7DLV - chains A and E of the 6 polymer chains in the assembly; structure by X-ray diffraction, 2.52 A resolution.

# Chain A
Protein: shrimp dUTPase
Source organism: Penaeus vannamei
Sequence (149 residues; row label = number of the first residue in the row):
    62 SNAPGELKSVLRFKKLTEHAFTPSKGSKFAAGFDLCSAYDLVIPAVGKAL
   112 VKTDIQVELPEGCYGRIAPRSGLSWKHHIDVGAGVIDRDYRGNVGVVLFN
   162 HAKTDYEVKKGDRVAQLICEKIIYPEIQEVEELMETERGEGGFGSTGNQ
Not modelled in the structure: 62-68, 200-210
Bound ions: Ca2+: Asp141 (shared with 1 residue of chain B; 1 residue of chain C)

# Chain E
Protein: Orf20
Source organism: Staphylococcus aureus
UniProt: Q9F0J8 (Q9F0J8_STAAU); residue numbers follow UniProt; this construct covers 1-155
Sequence (157 residues; row label = number of the first residue in the row; numbers below 1 keep their minus sign (Gly-1 is residue -1)):
    -1 GAMEGAGQMAELPTHYGTIIKTLRKYMKLTQSKLSERTGFSQNTISNHEN
    49 GNRNIGVNEIEIYGKGLGIPSYILHRISDEFKEKGYSPTLNDFGKFDKMY
    99 SYVNKAYYNDGDIYYSSYDLYDETIKLLELLKESKINVNDIDYDYVLKLY
   149 KQILSTD
Not modelled in the structure: -1 to 12, 154-155
Sequence notes: expression tag (-1 to 0)

# How chain A and chain E interact
Residue-residue contacts (4):
  Glu196(A) with Asn107(E)
  Thr197(A) with Tyr106(E), hydrogen bond (side chain-backbone); Asn107(E), hydrogen bond
  Arg199(A) with Asn102(E)
Also at the interface, not in a pair above, chain A (4 interface residues in all): Met195
Also at the interface, not in a pair above, chain E (5 interface residues in all): Ser99, Lys103

# Overview
The interface between chain A and chain E involves 4 residues on one side and 5 on the other; the contacts
include 2 hydrogen bonds. Polar pairs include Thr197(A)-Tyr106(E) and Thr197(A)-Asn107(E).
Chain A is shrimp dUTPase (Penaeus vannamei) and chain E is Orf20 (Staphylococcus aureus); the structure,
shrimp dUTPase in complex with Stl, was determined by X-ray diffraction.
